PDB entry 9K42 | electron microscopy, 3.14 A resolution | chains G and I of the 10 polymer chains in the assembly

[Chain G]
Name: Histone H2A.6
Source organism: Arabidopsis thaliana
Reference sequence: Q9LD28 (H2A6_ARATH); residues 0-129 here correspond to UniProt positions 1-130 (UniProt number = residue number + 1)
Sequence (130 residues; row label = number of the first residue in the row; numbering starts at 0):
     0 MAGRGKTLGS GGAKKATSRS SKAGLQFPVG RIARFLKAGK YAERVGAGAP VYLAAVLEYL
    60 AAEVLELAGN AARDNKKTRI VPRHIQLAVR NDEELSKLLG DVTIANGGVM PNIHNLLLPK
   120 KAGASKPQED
Unresolved in the structure: 0-14, 119-129

[Chain I]
Molecule: Widom 601 DNA
Sequence (147 nucleotides; row label = number of the first residue in the row; numbers below 1 keep their minus sign (DC-73 is residue -73)):
   -73 CTGGAGAATC CCGGTGCCGA GGCCGCTCAA TTGGTCGTAG ACAGCTCTAG CACCGCTTAA
   -13 ACGCACGTAC GCGCTGTCCC CCGCGTTTTA ACCGCCAAGG GGATTACTCC CTAGTCTCCA
    47 GGCACGTGTC AGATATATAC ATCCTGT
Unresolved in the structure: -73, 73

[Chain G / chain I interface]
Residue-residue contacts (12):
  Arg30(G) - DG48(I)  sugar contact
  Arg30(G) - DC49(I)  salt bridge to the phosphate
  Lys36(G) - DA39(I)  salt bridge to the phosphate
  Glu42(G) - DA39(I)  sugar contact
  Arg43(G) - DT38(I)  hydrogen bond to the sugar
  Arg43(G) - DA39(I)  phosphate contact
  Val44(G) - DT38(I)  sugar contact
  Val44(G) - DA39(I)  hydrogen bond to the phosphate
  Gly45(G) - DT38(I)  phosphate contact
  Ala46(G) - DT38(I)  hydrogen bond to the phosphate
  Thr77(G) - DG58(I)  hydrogen bond to the phosphate
  Arg78(G) - DG58(I)  hydrogen bond to the phosphate
Other interface residues (no listed pair), chain G (11 interface residues in all): Ala15, Lys76
Other interface residues (no listed pair), chain I (9 interface residues in all): DC37, DA46, DA57, DA59

[Overview]
The interface between chain G and chain I involves 11 residues on one side and 9 on the other, with 5 hydrogen
bonds and 2 salt bridges. Among the polar pairs are Arg43(G)-DT38(I), Val44(G)-DA39(I) and Ala46(G)-DT38(I).
Chain G is Histone H2A.6 (Arabidopsis thaliana) and chain I is Widom 601 DNA; the structure, Cryo-EM structure
of Arabidopsis thaliana H2A-nucleosome with 147bp Widom 601 DNA (C2 symmetry), was determined by electron
microscopy together with 9K40 and 9K41 from the same study.
